7KTR - chains A and C of the 11 polymer chains in the assembly; structure by electron microscopy, 2.93 A resolution.

[Chain A]
Protein: Transformation/transcription domain-associated protein
Source organism: Homo sapiens
UniProt: F2Z2U4 (F2Z2U4_HUMAN); numbering as in UniProt; present here: 369-1688, 2300-3848
Sequence (3195 residues; each row starts with the number of its first residue; note: 313 numbers in that range are skipped by the numbering (no residue carries them; nothing is unmodelled there); X marks 326 residues of unknown identity (built as UNK)):
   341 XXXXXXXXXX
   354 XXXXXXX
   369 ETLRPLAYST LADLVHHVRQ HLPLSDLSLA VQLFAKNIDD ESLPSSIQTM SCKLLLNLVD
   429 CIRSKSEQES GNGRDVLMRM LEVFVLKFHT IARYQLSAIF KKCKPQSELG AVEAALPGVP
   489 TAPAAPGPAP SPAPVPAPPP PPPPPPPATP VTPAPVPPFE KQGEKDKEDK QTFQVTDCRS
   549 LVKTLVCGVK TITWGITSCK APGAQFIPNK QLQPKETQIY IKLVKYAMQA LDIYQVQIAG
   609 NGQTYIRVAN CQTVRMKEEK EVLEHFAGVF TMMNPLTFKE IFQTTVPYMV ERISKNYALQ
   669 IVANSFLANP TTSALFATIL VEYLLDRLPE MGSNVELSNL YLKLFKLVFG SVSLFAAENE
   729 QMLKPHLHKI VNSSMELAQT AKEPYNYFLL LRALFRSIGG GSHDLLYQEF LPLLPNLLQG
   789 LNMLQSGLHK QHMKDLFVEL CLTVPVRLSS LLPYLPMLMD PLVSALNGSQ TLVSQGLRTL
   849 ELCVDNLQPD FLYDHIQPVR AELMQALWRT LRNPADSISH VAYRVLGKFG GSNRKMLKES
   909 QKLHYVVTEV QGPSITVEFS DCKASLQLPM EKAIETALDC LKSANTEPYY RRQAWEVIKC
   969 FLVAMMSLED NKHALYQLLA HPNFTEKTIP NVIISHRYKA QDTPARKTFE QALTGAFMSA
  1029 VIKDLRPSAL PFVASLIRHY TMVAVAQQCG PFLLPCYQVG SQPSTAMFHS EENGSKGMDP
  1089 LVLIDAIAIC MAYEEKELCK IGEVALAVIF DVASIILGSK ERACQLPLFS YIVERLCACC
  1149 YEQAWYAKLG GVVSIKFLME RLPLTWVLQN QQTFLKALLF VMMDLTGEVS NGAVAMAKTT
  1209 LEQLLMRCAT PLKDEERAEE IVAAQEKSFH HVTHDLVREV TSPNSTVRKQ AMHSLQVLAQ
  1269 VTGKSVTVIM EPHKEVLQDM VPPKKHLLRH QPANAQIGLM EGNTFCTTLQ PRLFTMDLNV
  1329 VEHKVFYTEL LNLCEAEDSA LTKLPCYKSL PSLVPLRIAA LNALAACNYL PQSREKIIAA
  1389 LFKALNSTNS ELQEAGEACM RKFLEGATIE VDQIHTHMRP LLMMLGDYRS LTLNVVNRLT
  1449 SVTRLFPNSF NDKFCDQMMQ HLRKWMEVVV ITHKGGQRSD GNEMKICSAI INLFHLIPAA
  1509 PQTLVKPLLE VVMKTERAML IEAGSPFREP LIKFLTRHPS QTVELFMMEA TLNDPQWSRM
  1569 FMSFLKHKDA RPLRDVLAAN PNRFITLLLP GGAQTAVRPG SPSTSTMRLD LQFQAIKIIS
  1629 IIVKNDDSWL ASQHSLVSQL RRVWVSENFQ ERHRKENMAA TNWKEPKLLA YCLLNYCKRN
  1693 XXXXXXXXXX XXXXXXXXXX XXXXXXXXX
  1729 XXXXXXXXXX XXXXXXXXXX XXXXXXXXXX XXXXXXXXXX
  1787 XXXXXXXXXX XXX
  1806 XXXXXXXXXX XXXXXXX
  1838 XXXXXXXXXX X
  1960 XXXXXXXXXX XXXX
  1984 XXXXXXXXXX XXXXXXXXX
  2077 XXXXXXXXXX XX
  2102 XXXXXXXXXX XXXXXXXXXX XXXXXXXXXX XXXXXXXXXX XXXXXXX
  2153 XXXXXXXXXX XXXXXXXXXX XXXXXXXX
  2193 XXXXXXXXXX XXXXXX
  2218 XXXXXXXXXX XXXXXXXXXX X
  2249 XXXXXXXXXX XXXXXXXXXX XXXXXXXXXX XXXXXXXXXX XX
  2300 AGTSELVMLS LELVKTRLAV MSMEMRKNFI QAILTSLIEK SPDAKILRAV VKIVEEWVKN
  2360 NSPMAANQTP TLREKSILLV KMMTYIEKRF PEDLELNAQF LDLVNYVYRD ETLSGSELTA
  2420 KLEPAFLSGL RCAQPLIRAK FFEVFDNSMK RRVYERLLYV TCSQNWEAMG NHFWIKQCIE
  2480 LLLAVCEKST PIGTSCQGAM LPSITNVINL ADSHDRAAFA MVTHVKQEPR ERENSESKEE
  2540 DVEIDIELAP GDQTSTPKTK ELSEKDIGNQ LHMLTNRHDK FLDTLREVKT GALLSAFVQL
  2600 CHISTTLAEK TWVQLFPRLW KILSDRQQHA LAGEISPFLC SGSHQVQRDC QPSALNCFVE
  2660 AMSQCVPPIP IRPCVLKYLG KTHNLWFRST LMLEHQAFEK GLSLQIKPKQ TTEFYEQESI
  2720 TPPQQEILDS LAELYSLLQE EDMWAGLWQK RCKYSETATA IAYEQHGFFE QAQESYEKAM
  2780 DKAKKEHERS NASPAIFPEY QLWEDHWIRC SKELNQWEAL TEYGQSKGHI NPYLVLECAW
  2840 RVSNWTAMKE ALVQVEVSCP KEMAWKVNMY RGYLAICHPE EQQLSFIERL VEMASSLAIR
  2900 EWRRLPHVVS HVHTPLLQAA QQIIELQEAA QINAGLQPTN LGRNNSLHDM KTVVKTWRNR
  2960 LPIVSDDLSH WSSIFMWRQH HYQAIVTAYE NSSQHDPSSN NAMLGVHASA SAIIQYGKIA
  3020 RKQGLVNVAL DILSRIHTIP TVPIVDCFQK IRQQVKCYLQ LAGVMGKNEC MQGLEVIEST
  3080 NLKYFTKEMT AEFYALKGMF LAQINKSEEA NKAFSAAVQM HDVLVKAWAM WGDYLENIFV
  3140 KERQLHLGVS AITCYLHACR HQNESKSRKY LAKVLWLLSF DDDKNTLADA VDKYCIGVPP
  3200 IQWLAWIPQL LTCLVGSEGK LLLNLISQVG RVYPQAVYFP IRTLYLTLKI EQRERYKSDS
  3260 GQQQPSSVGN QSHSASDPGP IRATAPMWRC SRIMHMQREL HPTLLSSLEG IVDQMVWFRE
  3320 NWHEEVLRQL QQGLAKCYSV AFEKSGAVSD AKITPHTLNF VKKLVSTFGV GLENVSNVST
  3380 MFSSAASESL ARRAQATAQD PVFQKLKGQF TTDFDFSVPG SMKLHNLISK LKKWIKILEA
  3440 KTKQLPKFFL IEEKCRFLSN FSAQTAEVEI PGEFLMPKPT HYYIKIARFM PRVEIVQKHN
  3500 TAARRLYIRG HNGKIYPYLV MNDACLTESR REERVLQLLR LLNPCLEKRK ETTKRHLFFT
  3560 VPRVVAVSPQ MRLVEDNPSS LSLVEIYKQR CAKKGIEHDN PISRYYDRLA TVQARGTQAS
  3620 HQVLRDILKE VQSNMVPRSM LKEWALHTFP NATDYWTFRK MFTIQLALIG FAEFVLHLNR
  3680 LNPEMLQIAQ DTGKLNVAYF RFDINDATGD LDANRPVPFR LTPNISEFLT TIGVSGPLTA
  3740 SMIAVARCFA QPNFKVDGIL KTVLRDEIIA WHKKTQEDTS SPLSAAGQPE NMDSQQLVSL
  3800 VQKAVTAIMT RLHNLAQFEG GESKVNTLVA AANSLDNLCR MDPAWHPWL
Not modelled in the structure: 476-533, 1600-1614, 2522-2566, 3257-3278, 3374-3380, 3780-3785
Small-molecule neighbours: inositol hexakisphosphate (IHP): Lys3017, Arg3020, Lys3021, Arg3051, Gln3052, Lys3055, Lys3125, Lys3165, Lys3547
Reported in the primary citation:
  - binding site for inositol hexakisphosphate: Arg3051, Lys3055
  - disease-associated variants - S721F (citing earlier work)
  - disease-associated variants - F859L, R3746Q:  with Isoform 3 of Transcription factor SPT20 homolog (chain C)

[Chain C]
Protein: Isoform 3 of Transcription factor SPT20 homolog
Source organism: Homo sapiens
UniProt: Q8NEM7 (SP20H_HUMAN), isoform Q8NEM7-3; numbering as in UniProt (aligned over 1-811)
Sequence (811 residues; numbered 1 to 811; the number before each row is that of its first residue):
     1 MQQALELALD RAEYVIESAR QRPPKRKYLS SGRKSVFQKL YDLYIEECEK EPEVKKLRRN
    61 VNLLEKLVMQ ETLSCLVVNL YPGNEGYSLM LRGKNGSDSE TIRLPYEEGE LLEYLDAEEL
   121 PPILVDLLEK SQVNIFHCGC VIAEIRDYRQ SSNMKSPGYQ SRHILLRPTM QTLICDVHSI
   181 TSDNHKWTQE DKLLLESQLI LATAEPLCLD PSIAVTCTAN RLLYNKQKMN TRPMKRCFKR
   241 YSRSSLNRQQ DLSHCPPPPQ LRLLDFLQKR KERKAGQHYD LKISKAGNCV DMWKRSPCNL
   301 AIPSEVDVEK YAKVEKSIKS DDSQPTVWPA HDVKDDYVFE CEAGTQYQKT KLTILQSLGD
   361 PLYYGKIQPC KADEESDSQM SPSHSSTDDH SNWFIIGSKT DAERVVNQYQ ELVQNEAKCP
   421 VKMSHSSSGS ASLSQVSPGK ETDQTETVSV QSSVLGKGVK HRPPPIKLPS SSGNSSSGNY
   481 FTPQQTSSFL KSPTPPPSSK PSSIPRKSSV DLNQVSMLSP AALSPASSSQ RSGTPKPSTP
   541 TPTPSSTPHP PDAQSSTPST PSATPTPQDS GFTPQPTLLT QFAQQQRSLS QAMPVTTIPL
   601 STMVTSITPG TTATQVMANS AGLNFINVVG SVCGAQALMS GSNPMLGCNT GAITPAGINL
   661 SGLLPSGGLL PNALPSAMQA ASQAGVPFGL KNTSSLRPLN LLQLPGGSLI FNTLQQQQQQ
   721 LSQFTPQQPQ QPTTCSPQQP GEQGSEQGST SQEQALSAQQ AAVINLTGVG SFMQSQAAAV
   781 AILAASNGYG SSSSTNSSAT SSSAYRQPVK K
Not modelled in the structure: 27-30, 373-389, 429-811
UniProt features mapped onto this chain:
  - modified residue: Ser296 (Phosphoserine), Thr494 (Phosphothreonine), Ser519 (Phosphoserine), Ser524 (Phosphoserine)

[Chain A / chain C interface]
Contacting residue pairs (128):
  Gln776(A) - Gln348(C)
  Gln776(A) - Pro369(C)
  Pro780(A) - Asn392(C)
  Pro783(A) - Asn392(C)
  Arg815(A) - Glu416(C)  salt bridge
  Leu816(A) - Leu412(C)  hydrophobic
  Leu816(A) - Glu416(C)
  Ser817(A) - Tyr409(C)
  Ser817(A) - Glu416(C)  hydrogen bond
  Ser818(A) - Ile367(C)
  Leu820(A) - Gln408(C)
  Leu820(A) - Leu412(C)  hydrophobic
  Pro821(A) - Phe394(C)  hydrophobic
  Leu855(A) - Gln408(C)
  Gln856(A) - Gln408(C)  hydrogen bond (backbone-side chain)
  Gln856(A) - Glu411(C)
  Asp858(A) - Arg404(C)  hydrogen bond (backbone-side chain)
  Phe859(A) - Arg404(C)
  Phe859(A) - Gln408(C)
  Asp862(A) - Arg404(C)  salt bridge
  Tyr2714(A) - Pro233(C)  hydrophobic
  Phe2767(A) - Val290(C)  hydrophobic
  Glu2769(A) - Asn288(C)
  Gln2770(A) - Asn288(C)  hydrogen bond (side chain-backbone)
  Met2779(A) - Leu263(C)  hydrophobic
  Met2779(A) - Leu264(C)
  Asp2780(A) - Leu264(C)
  Lys2783(A) - Leu264(C)
  His2786(A) - Pro256(C)
  His2786(A) - Pro258(C)
  Glu2787(A) - Leu252(C)
  Glu2787(A) - Ser253(C)
  Glu2787(A) - Cys255(C)
  Arg2788(A) - Leu252(C)
  Tyr2799(A) - Leu261(C)  hydrophobic
  Glu2803(A) - Arg262(C)  salt bridge
  Trp2806(A) - Leu263(C)  hydrophobic
  Trp2806(A) - Leu267(C)  hydrophobic
  Ala2818(A) - Phe266(C)
  Ala2818(A) - Arg270(C)
  Glu2821(A) - Arg270(C)  salt bridge
  Glu2821(A) - Arg273(C)  salt bridge
  Tyr2822(A) - Leu263(C)  hydrophobic
  Tyr2822(A) - Phe266(C)
  His2828(A) - Arg262(C)  hydrogen bond
  Lys2954(A) - Glu411(C)  salt bridge
  Val3025(A) - Met292(C)  hydrophobic
  Asn3026(A) - Lys282(C)
  Leu3029(A) - Lys282(C)
  Asp3030(A) - Gln277(C)  hydrogen bond
  Asp3030(A) - Lys282(C)  salt bridge
  Ser3033(A) - Gln277(C)  hydrogen bond
  Ser3033(A) - Tyr279(C)
  Ser3033(A) - Leu281(C)
  His3036(A) - Tyr279(C)
  Gln3053(A) - Leu281(C)
  Tyr3057(A) - Leu281(C)  hydrogen bond (side chain-backbone)
  Tyr3057(A) - Ile283(C)  hydrophobic
  Leu3060(A) - Gly287(C)
  Gly3062(A) - Lys294(C)
  Gly3062(A) - Arg295(C)
  Val3063(A) - Asp291(C)
  Glu3068(A) - Ile283(C)
  Glu3068(A) - Ser284(C)  hydrogen bond
  Glu3068(A) - Lys285(C)
  Gly3072(A) - Ile283(C)
  Ala3101(A) - Leu300(C)
  Gln3102(A) - Arg295(C)
  Asn3104(A) - Cys298(C)  hydrogen bond
  Asn3104(A) - Asn299(C)
  Ser3106(A) - Ala301(C)  hydrogen bond (side chain-backbone)
  Glu3107(A) - Ile302(C)
  Glu3107(A) - Pro303(C)
  Glu3107(A) - Ser304(C)
  Asn3110(A) - Glu305(C)  hydrogen bond (side chain-backbone)
  Ser3114(A) - Asp307(C)  hydrogen bond
  Ser3114(A) - Tyr311(C)
  Val3117(A) - Tyr311(C)  hydrophobic
  Gln3118(A) - Tyr311(C)  hydrogen bond
  Asp3121(A) - Tyr311(C)
  Trp3127(A) - Val308(C)  hydrophobic
  Trp3130(A) - Asp307(C)
  Tyr3133(A) - Leu300(C)  hydrophobic
  Tyr3133(A) - Pro303(C)
  Ile3137(A) - Pro303(C)
  Lys3140(A) - Asn299(C)
  Glu3141(A) - Ile302(C)
  Ser3149(A) - Val308(C)
  Thr3152(A) - Ala312(C)
  Cys3153(A) - Val308(C)  hydrophobic
  His3156(A) - Ala312(C)
  His3156(A) - Lys313(C)  hydrogen bond (side chain-backbone)
  Arg3159(A) - Lys313(C)  hydrogen bond (side chain-backbone)
  Arg3159(A) - Glu315(C)
  His3160(A) - Lys399(C)
  Lys3192(A) - Val314(C)
  Tyr3193(A) - Ala312(C)
  Tyr3193(A) - Lys313(C)
  Tyr3193(A) - Val314(C)  hydrophobic
  Ile3195(A) - Glu315(C)
  Ile3195(A) - Thr326(C)
  Ile3195(A) - Trp328(C)  hydrophobic
  Gly3196(A) - Glu315(C)
  Gly3196(A) - Trp328(C)
  Pro3199(A) - Pro361(C)  hydrophobic
  Asn3223(A) - Pro325(C)
  Asn3223(A) - Thr326(C)  hydrogen bond (side chain-backbone)
  Ser3226(A) - Pro325(C)
  Gln3227(A) - Thr326(C)
  Gln3227(A) - Trp328(C)
  Gln3227(A) - Pro361(C)
  Val3231(A) - Pro361(C)  hydrophobic
  Arg3291(A) - Asp322(C)  hydrogen bond (side chain-backbone)
  Arg3291(A) - Ser323(C)  hydrogen bond (side chain-backbone)
  His3480(A) - Ile395(C)
  Arg3746(A) - Val290(C)  hydrogen bond (side chain-backbone)
  Arg3746(A) - Asp291(C)  salt bridge
  Arg3746(A) - Trp293(C)
  Ala3749(A) - Trp293(C)
  Pro3751(A) - Arg295(C)
  His3812(A) - Trp293(C)
  Ala3815(A) - Trp293(C)  hydrophobic
  Gln3816(A) - Asp291(C)
  Gln3816(A) - Trp293(C)
  Gln3816(A) - Lys294(C)
  Phe3817(A) - Val290(C)
  Phe3817(A) - Asp291(C)  hydrogen bond (backbone-side chain)
  Glu3818(A) - Asp291(C)
Other interface residues (no listed pair), chain A (105 interface residues in all): Asn854, Thr2711, Tyr2762, Glu2773, Glu2776, Leu3032, Gln3059, Met3064, Gln3071, Leu3134, Asn3136, Gln3143, Leu3146, Gln3161, Pro3198, Arg3230, Tyr3232, Met3295, Pro3478
Other interface residues (no listed pair), chain C (80 interface residues in all): Arg240, Pro257, Gln260, Ala286, Cys289, Val306, Glu309, Ser317, Gln324, Val327, Gly359, Leu362, Ser398, Thr400, Asp401, Val405, Asn415
The authors on this interface:
  - residue pairs: Arg3746(A)-Asp291(C) (salt bridge)
  - interface residues, chain A: Phe859(A)

[Overview]
The interface between chain A and chain C involves 105 residues on one side and 80 on the other, with 21
hydrogen bonds and 8 salt bridges. Among the polar pairs are Arg815(A)-Glu416(C), Asp862(A)-Arg404(C) and
Glu2803(A)-Arg262(C). The authors report a salt bridge between Arg3746(A) and Asp291(C). From the paper: a
binding site for inositol hexakisphosphate at Arg3051(A) and Lys3055(A); the interface residue Phe859(A).
Here chain A is Transformation/transcription domain-associated protein and chain C is Isoform 3 of
Transcription factor SPT20 homolog, both from Homo sapiens. Entry 7KTR (Cryo-EM structure of the human SAGA
coactivator complex (TRRAP, core)) was determined by electron microscopy together with 7KTS from the same
study.
